PDB entry 7DDQ | electron microscopy, 2.84 A resolution | chains U and H of the 34 polymer chains in the assembly

Chain U:
Molecule: Antenna pigment protein beta chain
Source organism: Rhodobacter veldkampii DSM 11550
UniProtKB: A0A2T4JIL7 (A0A2T4JIL7_9RHOB); residues 1-48 here = UniProt positions 1-48
Amino-acid sequence (48 residues; numbered 1 to 48; the number before each row is that of its first residue):
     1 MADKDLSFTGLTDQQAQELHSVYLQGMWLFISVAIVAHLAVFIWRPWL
Disordered / not traced: 1-4, 48
Small-molecule neighbours:
  - bacteriochlorophyll a (BCL), molecule 1: F30, V33, A34, A37, H38, V41, W44
  - bacteriochlorophyll a (BCL), molecule 2: F30, I31, A34, I35, H38, L39, V41, F42, W47
From the paper describing this entry:
  - binding site for spheroidene: V22
  - binding site for bacteriochlorophyll a: H38, W47

Chain H:
Molecule: Photosynthetic reaction center subunit H
Source organism: Rhodobacter veldkampii DSM 11550
UniProtKB: A0A2T4JIP4 (A0A2T4JIP4_9RHOB); residue numbers follow UniProt; this construct covers 1-252
Amino-acid sequence (252 residues; numbered 1 to 252; the number before each row is that of its first residue):
     1 MVGVNFFGDFDLASLAIWSFWLFFALLVYYLQTENMREGYPLENEDGGPA
    51 VNQGPFPLPSQKTFKLPHGRGEVTVPDYKKEARDVALARTAVNDGFPHAP
   101 TGNPMLDGVGPASWAPRRDIPELDGHGHAKVVPMSVASAFFVSAGRDPRG
   151 LPVIANDMKTVGTVTEMWVDVAEHMVRYLEVDLASGGKCLVPMTMAIIKK
   201 HAVVVQSISSAAFASVPQTKSMTEISMLEEEKICAYFAGGTMYCADAKPK
   251 LF
Disordered / not traced: 251-252
Small-molecule neighbours:
  - 1,2-Distearoyl-sn-glycerophosphoethanolamine (3PE), molecule 1: S19, L22, F23, L26, L27, Y30
  - 1,2-Distearoyl-sn-glycerophosphoethanolamine (3PE), molecule 2: W21, F24, V28, Q32, M36, Y40, Q53, G54, P55, F56
From the paper describing this entry:
  - binding site for 1,2-Distearoyl-sn-glycerophosphoethanolamine: F56

How chain U and chain H interact:
Pairs across the interface (16; chain U residue first):
  L6(U) - I154(H)  hydrophobic
  L6(U) - M158(H)
  L6(U) - H201(H)
  L6(U) - A202(H)  hydrophobic
  S7(U) - I154(H)
  S7(U) - M158(H)
  S7(U) - H201(H)  hydrogen bond (backbone-side chain)
  F8(U) - I154(H)  hydrophobic
  F8(U) - A155(H)
  F8(U) - N156(H)
  F8(U) - M158(H)  hydrophobic
  F8(U) - K199(H)
  F8(U) - H201(H)  hydrogen bond (backbone-side chain)
  F8(U) - V204(H)  hydrophobic
  T9(U) - H201(H)
  G10(U) - H201(H)  hydrogen bond (backbone-side chain)
Also at the interface, not in a pair above, chain H (13 interface residues in all): P152, D157, T160, Q206, P249
The authors on this interface:
  - specific contacts: S7(U)-H201(H) (hydrogen bond), F8(U)-K199(H)

Summary:
5 residues of chain U and 13 residues of chain H are in contact, with 3 hydrogen bonds. Polar contacts include
S7(U)-H201(H), F8(U)-H201(H) and G10(U)-H201(H). The authors report a hydrogen bond between S7(U) and H201(H);
a contact between F8(U) and K199(H). The paper reports a binding site for bacteriochlorophyll a at H38(U) and
W47(U); a binding site for spheroidene at V22(U).
Chain U is Antenna pigment protein beta chain and chain H is Photosynthetic reaction center subunit H, both
from Rhodobacter veldkampii DSM 11550; the structure, Structure of RC-LH1-PufX from Rhodobacter veldkampii,
was determined by electron microscopy.
